PDB entry 9GJW | electron microscopy, 3.30 A resolution | chains E and X of the 15 polymer chains in the assembly

[Chain E]
Molecule: Origin recognition complex subunit 5
Organism: Saccharomyces cerevisiae
UniProtKB: P50874 (ORC5_YEAST); residue numbers follow UniProt; this construct covers 1-479
Chain sequence (479 residues; row label = number of the first residue in the row):
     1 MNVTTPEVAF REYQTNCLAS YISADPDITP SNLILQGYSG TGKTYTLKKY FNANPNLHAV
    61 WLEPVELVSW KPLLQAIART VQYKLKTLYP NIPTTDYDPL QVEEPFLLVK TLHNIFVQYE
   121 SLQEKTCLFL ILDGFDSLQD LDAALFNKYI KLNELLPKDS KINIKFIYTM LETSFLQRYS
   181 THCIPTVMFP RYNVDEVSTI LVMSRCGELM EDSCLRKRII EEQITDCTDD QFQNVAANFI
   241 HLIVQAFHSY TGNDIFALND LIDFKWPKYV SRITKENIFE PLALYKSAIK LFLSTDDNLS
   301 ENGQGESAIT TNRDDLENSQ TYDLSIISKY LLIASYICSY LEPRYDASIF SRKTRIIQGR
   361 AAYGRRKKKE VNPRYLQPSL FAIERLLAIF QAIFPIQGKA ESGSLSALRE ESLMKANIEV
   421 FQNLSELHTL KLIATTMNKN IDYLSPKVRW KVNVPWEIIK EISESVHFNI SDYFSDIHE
Not modelled in the structure: 301-319, 352-372, 396-413, 475-479
Ligand contacts: ATP (adenosine-5'-triphosphate): Val-8, Ala-9, Tyr-38, Ser-39, Gly-40, Thr-41, Gly-42, Lys-43, Thr-44, Tyr-45, Leu-171, Tyr-192, Ile-200, Ser-204, Ile-255, Phe-256
Curated features (UniProtKB/Swiss-Prot):
  - binding site (ATP): Gly-37 to Thr-44

[Chain X]
Molecule: 42-nt DNA strand
Sequence (42 nucleotides; row label = number of the first residue in the row):
     8 CGATCGATCG ATCGATCGAT CGATCGATCG ATCGATCGAT CG

[How chain E and chain X interact]
Pairs across the interface - 5 pairs, chain E then chain X:
  Lys-71(E) / DT11(X)  salt bridge to the phosphate
  Arg-344(E) / DG25(X)  salt bridge to the phosphate
  Lys-439(E) / DA14(X)  phosphate contact
  Asn-440(E) / DA14(X)  hydrogen bond to the phosphate
  Asn-440(E) / DT15(X)  hydrogen bond to the phosphate

[In short]
The chain E/chain X interface involves 4 residues from each chain, with 2 hydrogen bonds and 2 salt bridges.
Among the polar pairs are Asn-440(E)/DA14(X), Asn-440(E)/DT15(X) and Lys-71(E)/DT11(X). Ligands of chain E:
ATP. Curated annotation (UniProt) lists 8 ATP-binding residues on chain E.
Chain E is Origin recognition complex subunit 5 (Saccharomyces cerevisiae) and chain X is a 42-nt DNA strand;
the structure, OCCM maturation intermediate stalled with an Arginine Finger mutation in Mcm2, was determined
by electron microscopy, deposited together with 9GJP and 9GM5.
